7UMS - chains U and 3 of the 46 polymer chains in the assembly; structure by electron microscopy, 3.50 A resolution.

== Chain U ==
Molecule: Outer capsid protein VP8*
UniProtKB: X4YMN0 (X4YMN0_9REOV); residues 1-230 here = UniProt positions 1-230
Amino-acid sequence (230 residues; numbered 1 to 230; the number before each row is that of its first residue):
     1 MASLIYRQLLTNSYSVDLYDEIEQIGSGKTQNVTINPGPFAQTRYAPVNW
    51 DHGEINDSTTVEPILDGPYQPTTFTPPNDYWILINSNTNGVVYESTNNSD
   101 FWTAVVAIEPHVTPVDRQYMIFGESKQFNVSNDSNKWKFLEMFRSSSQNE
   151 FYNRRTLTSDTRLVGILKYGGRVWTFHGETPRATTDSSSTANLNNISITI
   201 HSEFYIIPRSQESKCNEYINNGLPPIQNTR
Disordered / not traced: 1, 229-230
Construct notes: conflict Gly-28 (Glu in X4YMN0), Asp-51 (Gly in X4YMN0)

== Chain 3 ==
Molecule: Outer capsid protein VP5*
UniProtKB: X4YMN0 (X4YMN0_9REOV); residues 247-775 here = UniProt positions 247-775
Amino-acid sequence (529 residues; each row starts with the number of its first residue):
   247 AQVDEDIIVSKTSLWKEMQYNRDIIIRFKFGNSIVKMGGLGYKWSEISYK
   297 AANYQYNYLRDGEQVTAHTTCSVNGVNNFSYNGGFLPTDFGISRYEVIKE
   347 NSYVYVDYWDDSKAFRNIVYVRSLAANLNSVRCTGGSYHFSLPVGAWPVI
   397 NGGAVSLHFAGVTLSTQFTDFVSLNSLRFRFSLTVDEPPFSILRTRTVNL
   447 YGLPAANPNNGNEYYEISGRFSLISLVPTNDDYQTPIMNSVTVRQDLERQ
   497 LTNLREEFNSLSQEIAMAQLIDLALLPLDMFSMFSGIKSTIDLTKSMATS
   547 VMKKFRKSKLATSISEMTNSLSDAASSASRNVSIRSNLSAISNWTNVSND
   597 VSNVTNSLNDISTQTSTIGKKLRLKEMITQTEGMSFDDISAAVLKTKIDM
   647 STQIGKNTLPDIVTEASEKFIPKRSYRILKDDEVMEINTEGKFFAYKINT
   697 FDEVPFDVNKFAELVTDSPVISAIIDFKTLKNLNDNYGITRTEALNLIKS
   747 NPNMLRNFINQNNPIIRNRIEQLILQCKL
Disordered / not traced: 247-259, 575-604
Construct notes: conflict Asp-250 (Asn in X4YMN0), Phe-331 (Ser in X4YMN0), Ile-364 (Met in X4YMN0), Arg-378 (Lys in X4YMN0), His-385 (Asp in X4YMN0), Leu-388 (Ile in X4YMN0), Asn-499 (Asp in X4YMN0), Asn-605 (Ser in X4YMN0)

== How chain U and chain 3 interact ==
Contacting residue pairs - 41 pairs, chain U then chain 3:
  Leu-10(U) / Phe-527(3)
  Thr-11(U) / Asp-525(3)
  Thr-11(U) / Met-526(3)
  Tyr-14(U) / Ala-544(3)  hydrophobic
  Tyr-14(U) / Met-548(3)
  Asp-17(U) / Thr-540(3)
  Asp-17(U) / Lys-541(3)
  Asp-20(U) / Lys-541(3)
  Glu-21(U) / Lys-541(3)
  Glu-21(U) / Ser-542(3)  hydrogen bond
  Glu-23(U) / Arg-426(3)  salt bridge
  Gln-24(U) / Thr-409(3)
  Gln-24(U) / Lys-541(3)
  Ser-27(U) / Tyr-351(3)  hydrogen bond (backbone-side chain)
  Ser-27(U) / Arg-426(3)
  Gly-28(U) / Asn-320(3)
  Gly-28(U) / Tyr-351(3)  hydrogen bond (backbone-side chain)
  Thr-30(U) / Asn-320(3)
  Gln-31(U) / Gly-321(3)  hydrogen bond (backbone-backbone)
  Gln-31(U) / Val-322(3)
  Asn-32(U) / Val-322(3)
  Asn-32(U) / Asn-324(3)
  Val-33(U) / Asn-323(3)
  Val-33(U) / Asn-324(3)
  Val-33(U) / Asn-347(3)
  Thr-34(U) / Arg-340(3)  hydrogen bond
  Ile-35(U) / Asn-324(3)
  Ile-35(U) / Phe-325(3)  hydrophobic
  Gln-42(U) / Tyr-327(3)
  Gln-42(U) / Asn-328(3)
  Gln-42(U) / Gly-329(3)
  Gln-42(U) / Arg-442(3)
  Thr-43(U) / Gly-329(3)  hydrogen bond (side chain-backbone)
  Arg-44(U) / Tyr-327(3)
  Arg-44(U) / Ala-392(3)
  Arg-44(U) / Arg-440(3)  hydrogen bond (side chain-backbone)
  Pro-47(U) / Tyr-288(3)  hydrophobic
  Pro-47(U) / Val-390(3)
  Val-48(U) / Gly-391(3)
  Val-48(U) / Ala-392(3)
  Asn-49(U) / Val-390(3)
Other interface residues (no listed pair), chain U (25 interface residues in all): Leu-18, Lys-29, Pro-37
Other interface residues (no listed pair), chain 3 (36 interface residues in all): Ser-326, Thr-334, Phe-336, Lys-345, Tyr-349, Leu-388, Thr-441, Thr-545

== Overview ==
25 residues of chain U and 36 residues of chain 3 are in contact; the contacts include 7 hydrogen bonds and 1
salt bridge. Among the polar pairs are Glu-23(U)/Arg-426(3), Glu-21(U)/Ser-542(3) and Ser-27(U)/Tyr-351(3).
Here chain U is Outer capsid protein VP8* and chain 3 is Outer capsid protein VP5*. Entry 7UMS (Structure of
the VP5*/VP8* assembly from the human rotavirus strain CDC-9 in complex with antibody 41 ...) was determined
by electron microscopy, deposited together with 7UMT.
